Entry 1RIN (X-ray diffraction, 2.60 A resolution); this record covers chains A and C of the 4 polymer chains in the assembly.

== Chain A (and C) ==
Molecule: Pea lectin
From: Pisum sativum
Notes: chain C of this document is another copy of the same molecule, construct and numbering; everything in this record applies to it too
UniProtKB: P02867 (LEC_PEA); residues 1-180 here correspond to UniProt positions 31-210 (UniProt number = residue number + 30)
Amino-acid sequence (180 residues; each row starts with the number of its first residue):
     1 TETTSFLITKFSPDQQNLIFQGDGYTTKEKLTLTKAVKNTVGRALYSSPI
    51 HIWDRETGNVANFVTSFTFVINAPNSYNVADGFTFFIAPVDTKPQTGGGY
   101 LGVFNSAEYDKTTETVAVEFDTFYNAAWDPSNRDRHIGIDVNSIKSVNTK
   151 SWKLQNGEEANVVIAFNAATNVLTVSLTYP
Construct notes: conflict E114 (Gln144 in P02867)
Metal / ion sites: Mn2+: E119, D121, D129, H136; Ca2+: D121, F123, N125, D129
Residues lining bound ligands: alpha-D-mannopyranose (MAN): N39, A80, D81, G98, G99, F123, N125
Swiss-Prot annotation at these positions:
  - binding site (Mn(2+)): E119, D121, D129, H136
  - binding site (Ca(2+)): D121, F123, N125, D129

== Interface between chain A and chain C ==
Contacting residue pairs (35):
  T1(A) - L7(C)
  T1(A) - I8(C)
  T1(A) - T9(C)  hydrogen bond (backbone-backbone)
  E2(A) - L7(C)
  E2(A) - Q15(C)  hydrogen bond
  T3(A) - F6(C)
  T3(A) - L7(C)  hydrogen bond (backbone-backbone)
  T4(A) - S5(C)
  S5(A) - T4(C)
  S5(A) - S5(C)  hydrogen bond (backbone-backbone)
  F6(A) - T3(C)
  L7(A) - T1(C)
  L7(A) - E2(C)
  L7(A) - T3(C)  hydrogen bond (backbone-backbone)
  I8(A) - T1(C)
  T9(A) - T1(C)  hydrogen bond (side chain-backbone)
  Q15(A) - E2(C)  hydrogen bond
  Q16(A) - P49(C)
  Q16(A) - V90(C)
  N17(A) - S48(C)
  N17(A) - P49(C)
  Y46(A) - T4(C)
  Y46(A) - S48(C)  hydrogen bond
  S47(A) - S48(C)  hydrogen bond
  S47(A) - P49(C)
  S48(A) - N17(C)
  S48(A) - Y46(C)  hydrogen bond
  S48(A) - S47(C)
  S48(A) - S48(C)
  P49(A) - Q16(C)
  P49(A) - N17(C)
  P49(A) - S47(C)
  H51(A) - S12(C)
  R55(A) - P13(C)
  E56(A) - K28(C)  salt bridge
Other interface residues (no listed pair), chain A (21 interface residues in all): D54, V90
Other interface residues (no listed pair), chain C (21 interface residues in all): K10

== Overview ==
Chain A and chain C each contribute 21 residues to their interface; the contacts include 10 hydrogen bonds and
1 salt bridge. Among the polar pairs are E56(A)-K28(C), E2(A)-Q15(C) and T9(A)-T1(C). Ligands of chain A:
alpha-D-mannopyranose.
Both chains are Pea lectin (Pisum sativum). Entry 1RIN (X-ray crystal structure of a pea lectin-trimannoside
complex at 2.6 angstroms resolution) was determined by X-ray diffraction.
